7SK5 - chains E and K of the 5 polymer chains in the assembly; structure by electron microscopy, 4.00 A resolution.

Chain E:
Molecule: CID24 Fab light chain
Source organism: Homo sapiens
Notes: antibody fragment or engineered binder
Sequence (215 residues; each row starts with the number of its first residue):
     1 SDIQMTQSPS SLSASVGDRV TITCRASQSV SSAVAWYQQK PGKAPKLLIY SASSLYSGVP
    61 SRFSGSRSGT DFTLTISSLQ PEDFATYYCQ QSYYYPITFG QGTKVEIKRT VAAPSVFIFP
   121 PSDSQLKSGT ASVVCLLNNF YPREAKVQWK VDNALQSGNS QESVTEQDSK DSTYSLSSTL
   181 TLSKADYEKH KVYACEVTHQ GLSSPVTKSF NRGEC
Not modelled in the structure: 1, 213-215
Disulfides: Cys24-Cys89, Cys135-Cys195

Chain K:
Molecule: Anti-Fab nanobody
Source organism: Lama glama
Notes: antibody fragment or engineered binder
Sequence (123 residues; each row starts with the number of its first residue; numbers below 1 keep their minus sign (Gly-1 is residue -1)):
    -1 GSQVQLQESG GGLVQPGGSL RLSCAASGRT ISRYAMSWFR QAPGKEREFV AVARRSGDGA
    59 FYADSVQGRF TVSRDDAKNT VYLQMNSLKP EDTAVYYCAI DSDTFYSGSY DYWGQGTQVT
   119 VSS
Not modelled in the structure: -1 to 4, 26-31, 42-43, 55-56, 75-76, 120-121
Disulfides: Cys22-Cys96

Chain E / chain K interface:
Contacting residue pairs - 26 pairs, chain E then chain K:
  Ser13(E) - Phe59(K)
  Lys108(E) - Phe59(K)
  Thr110(E) - Tyr60(K)
  Thr110(E) - Asp62(K)
  Thr110(E) - Gln65(K)
  Val111(E) - Phe47(K)  hydrophobic
  Val111(E) - Phe59(K)  hydrophobic
  Val111(E) - Tyr60(K)  hydrogen bond (backbone-backbone)
  Glu144(E) - Arg52(K)  salt bridge
  Glu144(E) - Phe103(K)
  Glu144(E) - Tyr104(K)
  Glu144(E) - Ser105(K)
  Thr198(E) - Ser105(K)
  His199(E) - Ser105(K)
  His199(E) - Gly106(K)
  Gln200(E) - Phe47(K)
  Gln200(E) - Arg52(K)
  Gln200(E) - Asp99(K)
  Gln200(E) - Tyr104(K)  hydrogen bond (side chain-backbone)
  Gln200(E) - Ser105(K)
  Gln200(E) - Gly106(K)
  Gln200(E) - Tyr108(K)  hydrogen bond (backbone-side chain)
  Gly201(E) - Phe47(K)
  Leu202(E) - Tyr108(K)
  Ser203(E) - Arg45(K)
  Ser203(E) - Tyr108(K)
Interface residues without a listed pair, chain E (14 interface residues in all): Arg109, Tyr141, Lys146
Interface residues without a listed pair, chain K (17 interface residues in all): Phe37, Val50, Ala58, Ala61

In short:
Chain E and chain K form an interface of 14 and 17 residues respectively; the contacts include 3 hydrogen
bonds and 1 salt bridge. Polar pairs include Glu144(E)-Arg52(K), Gln200(E)-Tyr104(K) and Gln200(E)-Tyr108(K).
Here chain E is CID24 Fab light chain (Homo sapiens) and chain K is Anti-Fab nanobody (Lama glama). Entry 7SK5
(Cryo-EM structure of ACKR3 in complex with CXCL12 and an intracellular Fab) was determined by electron
microscopy together with 7SK3, 7SK4, 7SK6, 7SK7, 7SK8 and 7SK9 from the same study.
